Entry 6PPL (electron microscopy, 3.02 A resolution); this record covers chains B and C of the 3 polymer chains in the assembly.

[Chain B]
Molecule: N-alpha-acetyltransferase 15, NatA auxiliary subunit
Source organism: Homo sapiens
UniProtKB: Q9BXJ9 (NAA15_HUMAN); residue numbers follow UniProt; this construct covers 1-866
Chain sequence (866 residues; each row starts with the number of its first residue):
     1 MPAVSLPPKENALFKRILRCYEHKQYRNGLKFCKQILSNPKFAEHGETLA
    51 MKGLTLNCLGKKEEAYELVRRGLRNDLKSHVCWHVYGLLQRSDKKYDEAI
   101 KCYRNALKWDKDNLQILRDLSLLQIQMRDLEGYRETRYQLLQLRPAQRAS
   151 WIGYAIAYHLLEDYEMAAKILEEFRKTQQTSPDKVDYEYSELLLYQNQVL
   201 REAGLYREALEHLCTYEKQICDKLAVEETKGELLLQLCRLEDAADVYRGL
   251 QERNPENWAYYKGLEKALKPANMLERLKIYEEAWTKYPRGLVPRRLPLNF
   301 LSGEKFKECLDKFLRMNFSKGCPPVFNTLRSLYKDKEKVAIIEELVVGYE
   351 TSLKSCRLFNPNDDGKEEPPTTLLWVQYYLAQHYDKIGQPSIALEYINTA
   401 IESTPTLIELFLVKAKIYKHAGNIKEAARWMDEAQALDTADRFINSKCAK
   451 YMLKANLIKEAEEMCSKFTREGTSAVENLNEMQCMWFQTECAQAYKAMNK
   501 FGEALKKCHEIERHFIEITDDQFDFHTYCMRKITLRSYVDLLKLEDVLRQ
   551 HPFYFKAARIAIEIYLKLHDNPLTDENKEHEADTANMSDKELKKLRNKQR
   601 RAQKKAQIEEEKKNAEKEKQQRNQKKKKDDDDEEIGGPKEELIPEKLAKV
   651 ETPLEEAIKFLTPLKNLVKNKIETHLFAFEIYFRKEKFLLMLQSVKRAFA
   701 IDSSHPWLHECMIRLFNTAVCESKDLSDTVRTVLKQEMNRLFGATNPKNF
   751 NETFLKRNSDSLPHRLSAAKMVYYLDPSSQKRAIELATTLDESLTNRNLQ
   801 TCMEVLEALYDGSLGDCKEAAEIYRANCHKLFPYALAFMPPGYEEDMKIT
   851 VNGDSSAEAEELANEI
Disordered / not traced: 1-112, 574-637, 842-866
Small-molecule neighbours: inositol hexakisphosphate (IHP): Lys416, Lys419, His420, Phe443, Lys447, Lys450, Tyr451, Lys556
Curated features (UniProtKB/Swiss-Prot):
  - motif: Lys612 to Asp629 (Bipartite nuclear localization signal)
  - modified residue: Lys262 (N6-acetyllysine), Ser302 (Phosphoserine), Ser537 (Phosphoserine), Ser588 (Phosphoserine), Lys735 (N6-acetyllysine), Lys756 (N6-acetyllysine), Ser855 (Phosphoserine), Ser856 (Phosphoserine)
  - natural variant: Lys52 to Ile866 (deletion: In MRD50), Asp112 (D112N: In MRD50; uncertain significance), Gly290 to Ile866 (deletion: In MRD50), Lys450 (K450E: In MRD50; uncertain significance), Ala475 (A475V: In MRD50; uncertain significance), Tyr565 to Ile866 (deletion: In MRD50), Lys696 to Ile866 (deletion: In MRD50), Arg782 to Ile866 (deletion: In MRD50), Arg797 to Ile866 (deletion: In MRD50)
  - mutagenesis: Thr406 (T406Y: Reduces binding to NAA50, but increases binding to HYPK. Reduces catalytic activity of the NatA complex while retaining the interaction with NAA10), Leu814 (L814P: Reduces binding to HYPK, increases binding to NAA50. Increases catalytic activity of the NatA complex while retaining the interaction with NAA10), Tyr834 (Y834F/A: Reduces NatA complex stability and reduces catalytic activity)
From the paper describing this entry:
  - mutagenesis - T406Y: decreased catalytic activity on hNatA substrate SESS24
  - conformationally variable residues: Tyr158, Lys685, Lys687, Lys696, Arg697
  - mutagenesis - L814P: increased binding to N-alpha-acetyltransferase 50
  - mutagenesis - L814P: increased catalytic activity
  - mutagenesis - T406Y: decreased binding to N-alpha-acetyltransferase 50

[Chain C]
Molecule: N-alpha-acetyltransferase 10
Source organism: Homo sapiens
Notes: EC 2.3.1.255
UniProtKB: P41227 (NAA10_HUMAN); numbering as in UniProt (aligned over 1-235)
Chain sequence (236 residues; each row starts with the number of its first residue; numbering starts at 0):
     0 XMNIRNARPEDLMNMQHCNLLCLPENYQMKYYFYHGLSWPQLSYIAEDEN
    50 GKIVGYVLAKMEEDPDDVPHGHITSLAVKRSHRRLGLAQKLMDQASRAMI
   100 ENFNAKYVSLHVRKSNRAALHLYSNTLNFQISEVEPKYYADGEDAYAMKR
   150 DLTQMADELRRHLELKEKGRHVVLGAIENKVESKGNSPPSSGEACREEKG
   200 LAAEDSGGDSKDLSEVSETTESTDVKDSSEASDSAS
Disordered / not traced: 161-235
Differences from the reference sequence: acetylation (0)
Modified / non-standard residues: ACE (acetyl group) at position 0
Small-molecule neighbours:
  - acetyl coenzyme A (ACO): Cys21, Leu22, Ile72, Thr73, Ser74, Leu75, Ala76, Val77, Arg82, Arg83, Leu84, Gly85, Leu86, Ala87, Gln88, Leu109, His110, Val111, Asn115, Arg116, Ala117, Ala118, His120, Leu121, Tyr122, Thr125
  - inositol hexakisphosphate (IHP): His16, Leu20, Lys51, Lys78, Ser80, His81
Curated features (UniProtKB/Swiss-Prot):
  - modified residue: Met1 (N-acetylmethionine), Lys136 (N6-acetyllysine), Ser182 (Phosphoserine), Ser186 (Phosphoserine), Ser205 (Phosphoserine), Ser209 (Phosphoserine), Ser213 (Phosphoserine), Ser216 (Phosphoserine)
  - natural variant: Ser37 (S37P: In NATD), Tyr43 (Y43S: In NATD), Arg83 (R83H: In NATD)
  - mutagenesis: Lys136 (K136R: Loss of its ability to acetylate HSPA1A and HSPA1B), Ser209 (S209A: Abolishes phosphorylation by IKKB and reduces cell growth)
From the paper describing this entry:
  - disease-associated variants - R83H: decreased catalytic activity (citing earlier work)
  - binding site for acetyl coenzyme A: Arg83

[Interface between chain B and chain C]
Pairs across the interface - 88 pairs, chain B then chain C:
  Tyr187(B) - Pro39(C)
  Tyr187(B) - Gln40(C)  hydrogen bond
  Tyr187(B) - Phe102(C)
  Glu191(B) - Gln40(C)  hydrogen bond
  Cys221(B) - Glu100(C)
  Asp222(B) - Gln40(C)
  Asp222(B) - Asn101(C)
  Lys223(B) - Glu100(C)
  Leu224(B) - Tyr43(C)
  Arg253(B) - Gln93(C)
  Arg253(B) - Arg96(C)
  Arg253(B) - Glu100(C)  salt bridge
  Asn254(B) - Ile3(C)  hydrogen bond (side chain-backbone)
  Asn254(B) - Gln93(C)
  Glu256(B) - Met1(C)
  Glu256(B) - Asn2(C)
  Glu256(B) - Ile3(C)  hydrogen bond (backbone-backbone)
  Glu256(B) - Lys89(C)  salt bridge
  Asn257(B) - Asn2(C)
  Asn257(B) - Ile3(C)
  Asn257(B) - Arg4(C)
  Trp258(B) - ACE_0(C)
  Trp258(B) - Asn2(C)  hydrogen bond (backbone-side chain)
  Trp258(B) - Asp47(C)
  Trp258(B) - Glu48(C)
  Arg289(B) - Lys89(C)  hydrogen bond (backbone-side chain)
  Leu291(B) - ACE_0(C)
  Leu291(B) - Leu84(C)  hydrophobic
  Val292(B) - ACE_0(C)
  Val292(B) - Met1(C)
  Cys322(B) - Arg83(C)  hydrogen bond (side chain-backbone)
  Pro323(B) - Arg83(C)
  Pro324(B) - Ser80(C)
  Pro324(B) - Arg82(C)
  Pro324(B) - Leu84(C)  hydrophobic
  Thr328(B) - Met1(C)
  Ser331(B) - Glu48(C)
  Ile408(B) - Arg79(C)
  Glu409(B) - Arg79(C)  salt bridge
  Asp441(B) - Arg79(C)  salt bridge
  Arg442(B) - Leu19(C)
  Arg442(B) - Leu20(C)
  Arg442(B) - Cys21(C)
  Arg442(B) - Leu22(C)  hydrogen bond (side chain-backbone)
  Arg442(B) - Asn25(C)  hydrogen bond
  Phe443(B) - Leu20(C)
  Phe443(B) - Cys21(C)
  Phe443(B) - Lys78(C)
  Phe443(B) - Arg79(C)
  Ser446(B) - Leu20(C)  hydrogen bond (side chain-backbone)
  Phe468(B) - Pro23(C)  hydrophobic
  Glu481(B) - Gln27(C)  hydrogen bond (backbone-side chain)
  Met482(B) - Leu19(C)
  Met482(B) - Asn25(C)
  Met482(B) - Gln27(C)
  Gln483(B) - Gln15(C)  hydrogen bond
  Gln483(B) - Leu19(C)
  Gln483(B) - Gln27(C)
  Gln483(B) - Met28(C)  hydrogen bond (side chain-backbone)
  Cys484(B) - Leu19(C)  hydrophobic
  Met485(B) - Met12(C)  hydrophobic
  Trp486(B) - His16(C)
  Phe515(B) - Met12(C)  hydrophobic
  Glu517(B) - Gln27(C)
  Ile518(B) - Met28(C)  hydrophobic
  Ile518(B) - Phe32(C)  hydrophobic
  Asp521(B) - Lys29(C)
  Asp524(B) - Lys29(C)  salt bridge
  Phe525(B) - Lys29(C)
  Phe525(B) - Phe32(C)
  Phe525(B) - Leu36(C)  hydrophobic
  Tyr528(B) - Tyr33(C)
  Tyr528(B) - Ser37(C)  hydrogen bond
  Cys529(B) - Leu36(C)  hydrophobic
  Thr534(B) - Leu36(C)  hydrogen bond (side chain-backbone)
  Thr534(B) - Pro39(C)
  Arg536(B) - Gln40(C)
  Ser537(B) - Gly35(C)
  Ser537(B) - Leu36(C)
  Ser537(B) - Pro39(C)
  Leu541(B) - Phe32(C)  hydrophobic
  Leu541(B) - Leu36(C)  hydrophobic
  Leu544(B) - Pro8(C)
  Glu545(B) - Phe32(C)
  Leu548(B) - Met12(C)  hydrophobic
  His551(B) - Met12(C)
  His551(B) - Asn13(C)  hydrogen bond
  Phe553(B) - His16(C)
Also at the interface, not in a pair above, chain B (56 interface residues in all): Gly290, Arg295, Gly321, Asn327, Ile444, Tyr538, Asp540
Also at the interface, not in a pair above, chain C (43 interface residues in all): Glu9, His81

[In short]
Chain B and chain C form an interface of 56 and 43 residues respectively; the contacts include 16 hydrogen
bonds and 5 salt bridges. Polar pairs include Arg253(B)-Glu100(C), Glu256(B)-Lys89(C) and Glu409(B)-Arg79(C).
The paper reports a binding site for acetyl coenzyme A at Arg83(C); T406Y of chain B reduces catalytic
activity on hNatA substrate SESS24; 3 substitutions were tested in all.
Chain B is N-alpha-acetyltransferase 15, NatA auxiliary subunit and chain C is N-alpha-acetyltransferase 10,
both from Homo sapiens; the structure, Cryo-EM structure of human NatE complex (NatA/Naa50), was determined by
electron microscopy, deposited together with 6PW9.
